PDB entry 6XCM | electron microscopy, 3.42 A resolution | chains H and L of the 7 polymer chains in the assembly

# Chain H
Protein: C105 Fab Heavy Chain
From: Homo sapiens
Notes: antibody fragment or engineered binder
Chain sequence (230 residues; each row starts with the number of its first residue; a row labelled like 82A-82C holds insertion residues (82A, then the next letters in order); X marks 1 residue of unknown identity (built as UNK)):
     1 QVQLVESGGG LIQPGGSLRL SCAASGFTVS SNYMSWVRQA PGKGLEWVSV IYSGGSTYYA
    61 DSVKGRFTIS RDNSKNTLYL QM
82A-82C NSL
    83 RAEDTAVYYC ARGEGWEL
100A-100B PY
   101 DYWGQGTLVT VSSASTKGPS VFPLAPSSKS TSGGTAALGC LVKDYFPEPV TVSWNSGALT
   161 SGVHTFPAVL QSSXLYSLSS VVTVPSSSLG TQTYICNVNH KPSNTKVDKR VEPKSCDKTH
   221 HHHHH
Disordered / not traced: 1, 113-225

# Chain L
Protein: C105 Fab Light Chain
From: Homo sapiens
Notes: antibody fragment or engineered binder
Chain sequence (217 residues; each row starts with the number of its first residue; note: 6 numbers in that range are skipped by the numbering (no residue carries them; nothing is unmodelled there); a row labelled like 27A-27C holds insertion residues (27A, then the next letters in order)):
     1 QSALTQPPS
    11 ASGSPGQSVT ISCTGTS
27A-27C SDV
    28 GGYKYVSWYQ QHPGKAPKLM IYEVSKRPSG VPDRFSGSKS GNTASLTVSG LQAEDEADYY
    88 CSSYEGSN
95A-95B NF
    96 VVFGGGTKLT V
  111A L
   112 GQPKAAPSVT LFPPSSEELQ ANKATLVCLI SDFYPGAVTV AWKADSSPVK AGVETTTPSK
   172 QSNNKYAASS YLSLTPEQWK SHRSYSCQVT HEGSTVEKTV APTECS
Disordered / not traced: 1, 113-217
Disulfide bonds: Cys23-Cys88

# How chain H and chain L interact
Pairs across the interface (27):
  Gln39(H) - Gln38(L)  hydrogen bond
  Lys43(H) - Tyr87(L)
  Lys43(H) - Gly99(L)  hydrogen bond (side chain-backbone)
  Lys43(H) - Gly100(L)
  Gly44(H) - Tyr87(L)
  Gly44(H) - Gly99(L)
  Leu45(H) - Pro44(L)  hydrophobic
  Leu45(H) - Phe98(L)  hydrophobic
  Trp47(H) - Phe95B(L)  hydrophobic
  Trp47(H) - Val96(L)  hydrophobic
  Tyr52(H) - Asn95A(L)  hydrogen bond
  Tyr58(H) - Asn95(L)
  Ala60(H) - Phe95B(L)  hydrophobic
  Tyr91(H) - Gly41(L)
  Tyr91(H) - Ala43(L)  hydrophobic
  Trp98(H) - Tyr32(L)  hydrogen bond (backbone-side chain)
  Trp98(H) - Tyr91(L)  hydrophobic
  Trp98(H) - Asn95A(L)
  Pro100A(H) - Tyr32(L)
  Pro100A(H) - Tyr49(L)  hydrophobic
  Tyr100B(H) - Tyr36(L)  hydrogen bond (backbone-side chain)
  Tyr100B(H) - Leu46(L)
  Tyr100B(H) - Val96(L)
  Asp101(H) - Leu46(L)
  Asp101(H) - Pro55(L)
  Trp103(H) - Tyr36(L)  hydrophobic
  Trp103(H) - Pro44(L)  hydrogen bond (side chain-backbone)
Other interface residues (no listed pair), chain H (17 interface residues in all): Asp61, Glu99, Gly104
Other interface residues (no listed pair), chain L (20 interface residues in all): Glu50, Gly101

# In short
17 residues of chain H and 20 residues of chain L are in contact, with 6 hydrogen bonds. Among the polar pairs
are Gln39(H)-Gln38(L), Lys43(H)-Gly99(L) and Tyr52(H)-Asn95A(L).
Chain H is C105 Fab Heavy Chain and chain L is C105 Fab Light Chain, both from Homo sapiens; the structure,
Structure of the SARS-CoV-2 spike glycoprotein in complex with the C105 neutralizing antibody Fab fragment
(state ..., was determined by electron microscopy together with 6XCA and 6XCN from the same study.
